3P35 - chains A and D; structure by X-ray diffraction, 2.09 A resolution.

== Chain A ==
Name: Serine/threonine-protein kinase PLK1
From: Homo sapiens
Notes: EC 2.7.11.21; fragment: Polo-box domain
UniProt: P53350 (PLK1_HUMAN); residues 371-594 here = UniProt positions 371-594
Chain sequence (232 residues; numbered 1 to 594; 362 numbers in that range are skipped by the numbering (no residue carries them; nothing is unmodelled there); the number before each row is that of its first residue):
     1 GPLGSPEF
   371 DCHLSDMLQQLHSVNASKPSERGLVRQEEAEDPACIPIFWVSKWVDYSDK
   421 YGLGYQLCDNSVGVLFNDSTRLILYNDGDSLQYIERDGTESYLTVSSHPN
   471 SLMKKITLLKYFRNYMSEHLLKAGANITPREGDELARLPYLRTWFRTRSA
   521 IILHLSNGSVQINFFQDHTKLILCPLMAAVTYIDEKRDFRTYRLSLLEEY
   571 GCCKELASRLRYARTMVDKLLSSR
Unresolved in the structure: 1-8, 371, 501-506
Differences from the reference sequence: expression tag (1-8)
Curated features (UniProtKB/Swiss-Prot):
  - region: Ala-493 to Arg-507 (Linker), His-538 to Lys-540 (Important for interaction with phosphorylated proteins)
  - modified residue: Ser-375 (Phosphoserine), Ser-450 (Phosphoserine), Thr-498 (Phosphothreonine)
  - cross-link: Lys-492 (Glycyl lysine isopeptide (Lys-Gly) (interchain with G-Cter in ubiquitin))
  - mutagenesis: Trp-414 (W414F: Abolishes interaction with CDC25C and reduces centrosomal localization; W414F: No effect on centrosomal localization, nor on S-phase progression; when asscociated with A-427 ...), Val-415 (V415A: Loss of centrosomal localization and of S-phase progression; when associated with A- 414 and A-427), Leu-427 (L427A: No effect on centrosomal localization, nor on S-phase progression; when associated with A-414. Loss of centrosomal localization and of S-phase progression; when associated with A- 414 and A-415), Lys-492 (K492R: Severe mitotic defects leading to prometaphase delay. Increased localization at kinetochores leading to increased levels of phosphorylated BUBR1), His-538 (H538A: In pincer mutant; loss of centrosomal location and decreased interaction with phosphorylated CDC25C and BUB1; when associated with M-540), Lys-540 (K540M: In pincer mutant; loss of centrosomal location and decreased interaction with phosphorylated CDC25C and BUB1; when associated with A-538)
What the authors report for this chain:
  - conformationally variable residues (side-chain flip): Tyr-417, Tyr-481

== Chain D ==
Name: phosphopeptide
Chain sequence (8 residues; numbered 0 to 7; the number before each row is that of its first residue; numbering starts at 0):
     0 XMQSSPLX
Modified positions: ACE (acetyl group) at position 0; Ser-4 (phosphoserine; SEP); NH2 (amino group) at position 7

== How chain A and chain D interact ==
Contacting residue pairs (23; chain A residue first):
  Lys-413(A) with Ser-3(D)
  Trp-414(A) with Met-1(D); Gln-2(D); Ser-3(D), hydrogen bond (backbone-backbone)
  Val-415(A) with Met-1(D)
  Asp-416(A) with ACE_0(D); Met-1(D), hydrogen bond (backbone-backbone)
  Tyr-417(A) with Gln-2(D)
  Tyr-485(A) with Gln-2(D), hydrogen bond
  Glu-488(A) with Leu-6(D)
  His-489(A) with Pro-5(D); Leu-6(D), hydrogen bond (backbone-backbone)
  Leu-490(A) with Gln-2(D); Ser-3(D); Ser-4(D); Leu-6(D)
  Leu-491(A) with Ser-4(D), hydrogen bond (backbone-backbone); Pro-5(D); Leu-6(D), hydrophobic
  Arg-516(A) with Met-1(D), hydrogen bond
  Phe-535(A) with Met-1(D), hydrophobic
  His-538(A) with Ser-4(D)
  Lys-540(A) with Ser-4(D)
Also at the interface, not in a pair above, chain A (17 interface residues in all): Ser-487, Asn-533, Phe-534
Also at the interface, not in a pair above, chain D (8 interface residues in all): NH2_7

== Summary ==
17 residues of chain A and 8 residues of chain D are in contact, with 6 hydrogen bonds. Polar pairs include
Tyr-485(A)/Gln-2(D), Arg-516(A)/Met-1(D) and Trp-414(A)/Ser-3(D). UniProt lists 6 mutagenesis sites on chain
A. The paper reports conformational variability at Tyr-417(A) and Tyr-481(A).
Chain A is Serine/threonine-protein kinase PLK1 (Homo sapiens) and chain D is phosphopeptide; the structure,
Polo-like kinase I Polo-box domain in complex with MQSpSPL phosphopeptide, was determined by X-ray diffraction
(same publication as 3P2Z, 3P34, 3P36, 3P37 and 3Q1I).
